4HNP - chains D and E of the 28 polymer chains in the assembly; structure by X-ray diffraction, 2.80 A resolution.

# Chain D
Protein: Proteasome component PUP2
Source organism: Saccharomyces cerevisiae S288c
Notes: EC 3.4.25.1
Reference sequence: P32379 (PSA5_YEAST); residues 1-242 here correspond to UniProt positions 9-250 (UniProt number = residue number + 8)
Amino-acid sequence (242 residues; each row starts with the number of its first residue):
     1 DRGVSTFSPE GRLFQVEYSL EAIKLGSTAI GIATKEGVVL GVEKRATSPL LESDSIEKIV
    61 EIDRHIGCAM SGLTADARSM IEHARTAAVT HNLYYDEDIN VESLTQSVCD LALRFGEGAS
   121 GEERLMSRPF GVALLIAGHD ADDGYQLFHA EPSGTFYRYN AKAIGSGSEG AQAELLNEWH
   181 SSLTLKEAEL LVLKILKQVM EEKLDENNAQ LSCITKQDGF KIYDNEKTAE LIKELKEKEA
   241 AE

# Chain E
Protein: Proteasome component PRE5
Source organism: Saccharomyces cerevisiae S288c
Notes: EC 3.4.25.1
Reference sequence: P40302 (PSA1_YEAST); residues 1-233 here correspond to UniProt positions 2-234 (UniProt number = residue number + 1)
Amino-acid sequence (233 residues; each row starts with the number of its first residue):
     1 FRNNYDGDTV TFSPTGRLFQ VEYALEAIKQ GSVTVGLRSN THAVLVALKR NADELSSYQK
    61 KIIKCDEHMG LSLAGLAPDA RVLSNYLRQQ CNYSSLVFNR KLAVERAGHL LCDKAQKNTQ
   121 SYGGRPYGVG LLIIGYDKSG AHLLEFQPSG NVTELYGTAI GARSQGAKTY LERTLDTFIK
   181 IDGNPDELIK AGVEAISQSL RDESLTVDNL SIAIVGKDTP FTIYDGEAVA KYI
Swiss-Prot annotation at these positions:
  - modified residue: Ser13 (Phosphoserine)
  - cross-link: Lys190 (Glycyl lysine isopeptide (Lys-Gly) (interchain with G-Cter in ubiquitin))

# Chain D / chain E interface
Residue-residue contacts (55; chain D residue first):
  Ser5(D) - Gly123(E)
  Ser5(D) - Arg125(E)
  Thr6(D) - Gly7(E)
  Thr6(D) - Gln20(E)
  Phe7(D) - Gln20(E)  hydrogen bond (backbone-side chain)
  Phe7(D) - Tyr23(E)
  Phe7(D) - Ala24(E)  hydrophobic
  Phe7(D) - Leu76(E)  hydrophobic
  Phe7(D) - Arg125(E)
  Phe7(D) - Pro126(E)
  Phe7(D) - Gly128(E)
  Ser8(D) - Tyr23(E)
  Pro9(D) - Arg2(E)
  Pro9(D) - Tyr23(E)  hydrophobic
  Pro9(D) - Glu26(E)
  Glu10(D) - Glu26(E)
  Glu10(D) - Gln30(E)
  Gly11(D) - Tyr23(E)
  Gly11(D) - Ala27(E)
  Arg12(D) - Gln30(E)
  Leu13(D) - Arg125(E)
  Gln106(D) - Arg81(E)  hydrogen bond
  Asp110(D) - Arg81(E)  salt bridge
  Leu113(D) - Pro78(E)  hydrophobic
  Leu113(D) - Arg125(E)
  Glu117(D) - Tyr122(E)
  Gly118(D) - Tyr122(E)
  Gly118(D) - Gly123(E)
  Gly118(D) - Gly124(E)  hydrogen bond (backbone-backbone)
  Ala119(D) - Gly124(E)
  Ser120(D) - Lys117(E)
  Ser120(D) - Asn118(E)
  Ser120(D) - Ser121(E)
  Ser120(D) - Tyr127(E)
  Gly121(D) - Lys114(E)
  Ser153(D) - Pro78(E)
  Gly154(D) - Pro78(E)
  Thr155(D) - Gln59(E)
  Thr155(D) - Pro78(E)
  Phe156(D) - Gln59(E)
  Tyr157(D) - Arg50(E)
  Tyr157(D) - Ala52(E)
  Tyr157(D) - Ser57(E)
  Arg158(D) - Leu55(E)
  Arg158(D) - Ser56(E)
  Arg158(D) - Ser57(E)  hydrogen bond (backbone-backbone)
  Tyr159(D) - Ala52(E)
  Tyr159(D) - Asp53(E)
  Tyr159(D) - Leu55(E)
  Tyr159(D) - Ser56(E)
  Asn160(D) - Leu55(E)  hydrogen bond (backbone-backbone)
  Ala161(D) - Leu55(E)
  Gln172(D) - Asp53(E)
  Leu175(D) - Leu55(E)
  Leu176(D) - Leu55(E)  hydrophobic
Also at the interface, not in a pair above, chain D (31 interface residues in all): Arg2, Gly3
Also at the interface, not in a pair above, chain E (34 interface residues in all): Asp6, Asn51, Glu54, Ala77, Asp79

# In short
Chain D and chain E form an interface of 31 and 34 residues respectively; the contacts include 5 hydrogen
bonds and 1 salt bridge. Polar pairs include Asp110(D)-Arg81(E), Phe7(D)-Gln20(E) and Gln106(D)-Arg81(E).
Chain D is Proteasome component PUP2 and chain E is Proteasome component PRE5, both from Saccharomyces
cerevisiae S288c; the structure, Crystal structure of yeast 20S proteasome in complex with vinylketone
carmaphycin analogue VNK1, was determined by X-ray diffraction together with 4LTC, 4HRC and 4HRD from the same
study.
